Entry 4G79 (X-ray diffraction, 1.80 A resolution); this record covers chain A.

# Chain A
Name: Spindle assembly abnormal protein 6
From: Caenorhabditis elegans
UniProtKB: O62479 (SAS6_CAEEL); the construct lacks a stretch of the UniProt sequence, so the offset changes along the chain: 1-102 = UniProt 1-102; 103-140 = UniProt 131-168
Sequence (142 residues; each row starts with the number of its first residue; numbers below 1 keep their minus sign (Gly-1 is residue -1)):
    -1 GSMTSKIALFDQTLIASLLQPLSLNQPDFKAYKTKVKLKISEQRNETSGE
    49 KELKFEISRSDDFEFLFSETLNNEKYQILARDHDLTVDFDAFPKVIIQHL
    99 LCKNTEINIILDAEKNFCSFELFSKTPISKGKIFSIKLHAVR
Not modelled in the structure: -1 to 1, 21-24, 140
Sequence notes: expression tag (-1 to 0)
Disulfides: Cys100 forms a disulfide with the same residue of a neighbouring copy of this chain

# In short
Chain A is Spindle assembly abnormal protein 6 (Caenorhabditis elegans); the structure, Structure a C. elegans
SAS-6 variant, was determined by X-ray diffraction together with 4GEU, 4GEX, 4GFA and 4GFC from the same
study.
